PDB entry 6IFM | X-ray diffraction, 2.80 A resolution | chains B and M of the 10 polymer chains in the assembly

== Chain B ==
Protein: Antitoxin VapB
From: Salmonella enterica subsp. enterica serovar Typhimurium str. LT2
UniProtKB: Q7CPV2 (VAPB_SALTY); residue numbers follow UniProt; this construct covers 1-68
Amino-acid sequence (68 residues; each row starts with the number of its first residue):
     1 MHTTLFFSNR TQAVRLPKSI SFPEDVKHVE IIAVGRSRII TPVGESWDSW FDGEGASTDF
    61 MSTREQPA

== Chain M ==
Molecule: DNA forward
Sequence (27 nucleotides; each row starts with the number of its first residue):
     1 CCTGTATATC TCTTTGACAT ATACATC

== Interface between chain B and chain M ==
Residue-residue contacts (9; chain B residue first):
  Ser-8(B) / DC18(M)  base contact
  Ser-8(B) / DA19(M)  hydrogen bond to the base
  Asn-9(B) / DA17(M)  base contact
  Asn-9(B) / DC18(M)  base contact
  Asn-9(B) / DA19(M)  base contact
  Arg-10(B) / DT15(M)  base contact
  Arg-10(B) / DG16(M)  hydrogen bond to the base
  Arg-10(B) / DA17(M)  base contact
  Thr-11(B) / DA17(M)  base contact
Other interface residues (no listed pair), chain M (6 interface residues in all): DT20

== Summary ==
Chain B and chain M form an interface of 4 and 6 residues respectively, with 2 hydrogen bonds. Polar pairs
include Ser-8(B)/DA19(M) and Arg-10(B)/DG16(M).
Chain B is Antitoxin VapB (Salmonella enterica subsp. enterica serovar Typhimurium str. LT2) and chain M is
DNA forward; the structure, Crystal structure of DNA bound VapBC from Salmonella typhimurium, was determined
by X-ray diffraction, deposited together with 6IFC.
